PDB entry 6EUM | X-ray diffraction, 1.18 A resolution | chain A

# Chain A
Molecule: Metallo-beta-lactamase type 2
Source organism: Bacillus cereus
Notes: EC 3.5.2.6
Reference sequence: P04190 (BLA2_BACCE); residue numbers follow UniProt; this construct covers 31-257
Sequence (227 residues; each row starts with the number of its first residue):
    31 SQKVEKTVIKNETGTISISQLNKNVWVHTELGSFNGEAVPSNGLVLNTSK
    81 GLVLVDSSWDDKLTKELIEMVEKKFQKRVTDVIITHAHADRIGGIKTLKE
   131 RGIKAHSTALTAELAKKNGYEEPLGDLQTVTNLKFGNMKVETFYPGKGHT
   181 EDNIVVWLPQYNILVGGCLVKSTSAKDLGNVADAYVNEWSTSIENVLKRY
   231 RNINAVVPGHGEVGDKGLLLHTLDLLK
Not modelled in the structure: 31-35
Modified positions: Cys-198 (S-hydroxycysteine; CSO)
Metal / ion sites: Zn2+ site 1: His-116, His-118, His-179 (together with DZ-307); Zn2+ site 2: Asp-120, Cys-198, His-240 (together with DZ-307)
Ligand contacts: DZ-307 (BY5; (Z)-2-sulfanyl-3-[2,3,6-tris(fluoranyl)phenyl]prop-2-enoic acid): Trp-89, His-116, His-118, Ala-119, Asp-120, His-179, Cys-198, Lys-201, Asn-210, His-240

# In short
Chain A binds DZ-307. His-116, His-118 and His-179 coordinate Zn2+ site 1. Asp-120, Cys-198 and His-240 form
the Zn2+ site 2.
Chain A is Metallo-beta-lactamase type 2 (Bacillus cereus); the structure, Crystal structure of bcii
metallo-beta-lactamase in complex with dz-307, was determined by X-ray diffraction together with 6EW3, 6EWE,
6F2N and 5JMX from the same study.
